Entry 4CJA (X-ray diffraction, 2.65 A resolution); this record covers chains A and B of the 3 polymer chains in the assembly.

== Chain A ==
Molecule: Burrh
From: Burkholderia rhizoxinica
Amino-acid sequence (794 residues; each row starts with the number of its first residue):
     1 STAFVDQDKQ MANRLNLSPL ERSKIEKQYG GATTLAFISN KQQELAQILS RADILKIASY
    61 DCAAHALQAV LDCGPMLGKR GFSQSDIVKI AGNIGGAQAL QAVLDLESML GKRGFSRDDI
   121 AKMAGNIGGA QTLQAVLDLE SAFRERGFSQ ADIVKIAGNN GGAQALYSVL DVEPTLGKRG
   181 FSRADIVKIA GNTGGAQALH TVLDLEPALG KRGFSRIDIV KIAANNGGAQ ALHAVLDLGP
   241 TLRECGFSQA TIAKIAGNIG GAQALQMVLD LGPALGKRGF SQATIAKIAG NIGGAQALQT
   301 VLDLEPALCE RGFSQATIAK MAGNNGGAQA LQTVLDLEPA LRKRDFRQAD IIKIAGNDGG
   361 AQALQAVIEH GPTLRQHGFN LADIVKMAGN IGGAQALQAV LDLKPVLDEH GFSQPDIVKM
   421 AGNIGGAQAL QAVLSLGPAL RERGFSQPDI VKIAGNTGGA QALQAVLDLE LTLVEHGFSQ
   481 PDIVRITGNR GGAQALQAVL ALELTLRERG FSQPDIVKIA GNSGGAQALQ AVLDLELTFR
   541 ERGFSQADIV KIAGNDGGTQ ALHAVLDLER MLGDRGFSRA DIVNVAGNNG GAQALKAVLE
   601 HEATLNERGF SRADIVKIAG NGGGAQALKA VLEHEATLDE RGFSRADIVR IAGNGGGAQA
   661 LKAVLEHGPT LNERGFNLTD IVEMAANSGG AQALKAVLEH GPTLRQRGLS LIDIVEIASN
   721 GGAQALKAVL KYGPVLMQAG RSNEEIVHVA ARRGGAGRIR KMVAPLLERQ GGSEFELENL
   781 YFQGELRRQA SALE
Not modelled in the structure: 1-14, 768-794
What the authors report for this chain:
  - binding site for the 23-nt DNA strand (chain B): Thr193, Asn226, Thr457, Arg490, Arg753
  - contacts within the chain: Thr193-Asn226 (hydrogen bond)
  - specificity-determining residues: Thr193, Arg490
  - binding site for the 23-nt DNA strand: Arg490, Arg753

== Chain B ==
Molecule: 23-nt DNA strand
Sequence (23 nucleotides; row label = number of the first residue in the row; numbers below 1 keep their minus sign (DT-1 is residue -1)):
    -1 TTAAGAGAAG CAAATACGTT ATA

== How chain A and chain B interact ==
Residue-residue contacts (120):
  Tyr29(A) with DT-1(B), base contact
  Asp61(A) with DT0(B), base contact
  Cys62(A) with DT-1(B), sugar contact; DT0(B), phosphate contact
  His65(A) with DT-1(B), hydrogen bond to the phosphate
  Ile94(A) with DT0(B), base contact; DA1(B), base contact
  Gly95(A) with DT0(B), phosphate contact; DA1(B), phosphate contact
  Gln98(A) with DT0(B), hydrogen bond to the phosphate
  Ile127(A) with DA1(B), base contact; DA2(B), base contact
  Gly128(A) with DA1(B), sugar contact; DA2(B), phosphate contact
  Gly161(A) with DA2(B), phosphate contact
  Gln164(A) with DA2(B), hydrogen bond to the phosphate; DG3(B), phosphate contact
  Thr193(A) with DG3(B), base contact; DA4(B), base contact
  Gly194(A) with DG3(B), sugar contact; DA4(B), phosphate contact
  Ala196(A) with DG3(B), phosphate contact
  Gln197(A) with DG3(B), hydrogen bond to the phosphate; DA4(B), phosphate contact
  Asn226(A) with DG5(B), base contact
  Gly227(A) with DA4(B), sugar contact; DG5(B), phosphate contact
  Gln230(A) with DA4(B), hydrogen bond to the phosphate; DG5(B), phosphate contact
  Ile259(A) with DG5(B), base contact; DA6(B), base contact
  Gly260(A) with DA6(B), phosphate contact
  Gln263(A) with DG5(B), phosphate contact; DA6(B), phosphate contact
  Ile292(A) with DA6(B), base contact; DA7(B), base contact; DG8(B), base contact
  Gly293(A) with DA6(B), phosphate contact; DA7(B), phosphate contact
  Ala295(A) with DA6(B), phosphate contact
  Gln296(A) with DA6(B), hydrogen bond to the phosphate; DA7(B), phosphate contact
  Asn325(A) with DG8(B), hydrogen bond to the base; DC9(B), base contact
  Gly326(A) with DA7(B), phosphate contact; DG8(B), phosphate contact
  Gln329(A) with DA7(B), hydrogen bond to the phosphate; DG8(B), phosphate contact
  Asp358(A) with DC9(B), hydrogen bond to the base
  Gly359(A) with DG8(B), phosphate contact; DC9(B), phosphate contact
  Ala361(A) with DG8(B), phosphate contact
  Gln362(A) with DG8(B), hydrogen bond to the phosphate; DC9(B), phosphate contact
  Ile391(A) with DC9(B), base contact; DA10(B), base contact
  Gly392(A) with DC9(B), phosphate contact; DA10(B), phosphate contact
  Ala394(A) with DC9(B), phosphate contact
  Gln395(A) with DC9(B), hydrogen bond to the phosphate; DA10(B), phosphate contact
  Ile424(A) with DA10(B), base contact; DA11(B), base contact; DA12(B), base contact
  Gly425(A) with DA10(B), phosphate contact; DA11(B), phosphate contact
  Ala427(A) with DA10(B), phosphate contact
  Gln428(A) with DA10(B), hydrogen bond to the phosphate; DA11(B), phosphate contact
  Thr457(A) with DA11(B), base contact; DA12(B), base contact
  Gly458(A) with DA11(B), sugar contact; DA12(B), phosphate contact
  Ala460(A) with DA11(B), phosphate contact
  Gln461(A) with DA11(B), phosphate contact; DA12(B), phosphate contact
  Arg490(A) with DT13(B), base contact; DA14(B), base contact
  Ala493(A) with DA12(B), phosphate contact
  Gln494(A) with DA12(B), hydrogen bond to the phosphate; DT13(B), phosphate contact
  Ser523(A) with DT13(B), base contact; DA14(B), hydrogen bond to the base
  Gly524(A) with DT13(B), sugar contact; DA14(B), phosphate contact
  Gln527(A) with DT13(B), hydrogen bond to the phosphate
  Asp556(A) with DC15(B), hydrogen bond to the base; DG16(B), base contact
  Gly557(A) with DA14(B), phosphate contact; DC15(B), phosphate contact
  Gln560(A) with DA14(B), phosphate contact; DC15(B), phosphate contact
  Asn589(A) with DC15(B), base contact; DG16(B), hydrogen bond to the base
  Gly590(A) with DC15(B), sugar contact; DG16(B), phosphate contact
  Gln593(A) with DC15(B), phosphate contact; DG16(B), phosphate contact
  Gly622(A) with DT17(B), base contact
  Gly623(A) with DT17(B), phosphate contact
  Ala625(A) with DG16(B), phosphate contact
  Gln626(A) with DG16(B), hydrogen bond to the phosphate; DT17(B), phosphate contact
  Gly655(A) with DT18(B), base contact
  Gly656(A) with DT17(B), sugar contact; DT18(B), phosphate contact
  Gln659(A) with DT17(B), hydrogen bond to the phosphate; DT18(B), phosphate contact
  Ser688(A) with DT18(B), base contact; DA19(B), hydrogen bond to the base
  Gly689(A) with DT18(B), sugar contact; DA19(B), phosphate contact
  Gln692(A) with DT18(B), hydrogen bond to the phosphate; DA19(B), phosphate contact
  Gln724(A) with DA19(B), hydrogen bond to the phosphate; DT20(B), phosphate contact
  Arg753(A) with DT20(B), hydrogen bond to the base; DA21(B), sugar contact
  Gly754(A) with DA21(B), phosphate contact
  Ala756(A) with DT20(B), phosphate contact
Interface residues without a listed pair, chain A (86 interface residues in all): Ala97, Ala130, Gln131, Thr132, Asn160, Ala229, Ala262, Ala328, Gly491, Ala526, Thr559, Ala592, Ala658, Ala691, Gly721, Ala723

== Overview ==
86 residues of chain A face 23 of chain B across their interface; the contacts include 23 hydrogen bonds.
Among the polar pairs are Asn325(A)-DG8(B), Asp358(A)-DC9(B) and Ser523(A)-DA14(B). The paper reports a
binding site for the 23-nt DNA strand (chain B) at Thr193(A), Asn226(A) and Thr457(A) among others; a binding
site for the 23-nt DNA strand at Arg490(A) and Arg753(A).
Here chain A is Burrh (Burkholderia rhizoxinica) and chain B is a 23-nt DNA strand. Entry 4CJA (BurrH
DNA-binding protein from Burkholderia rhizoxinica in complex with its target DNA) was determined by X-ray
diffraction (same publication as 4CJ9).
